PDB entry 4PDC | X-ray diffraction, 1.99 A resolution | chains A and B of the 3 polymer chains in the assembly

== Chain A (and B) ==
Protein: NKG2-D type II integral membrane protein
From: Homo sapiens
Notes: chain B of this document is another copy of the same molecule, construct and numbering; everything in this record applies to it too
Reference sequence: P26718 (NKG2D_HUMAN); residue numbers follow UniProt; this construct covers 93-215
Sequence (123 residues; each row starts with the number of its first residue):
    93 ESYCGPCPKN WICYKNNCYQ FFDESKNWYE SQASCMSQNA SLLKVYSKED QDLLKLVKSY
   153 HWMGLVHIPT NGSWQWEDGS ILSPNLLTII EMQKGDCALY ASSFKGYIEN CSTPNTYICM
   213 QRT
Cystine bridges: Cys96-Cys105, Cys99-Cys110, Cys127-Cys211, Cys189-Cys203
Swiss-Prot annotation at these positions:
  - glycosylation (N-linked (GlcNAc...) asparagine): Asn131, Asn163, Asn202
What the authors report for this chain:
  - specificity-determining residues: Met184
  - conformationally variable residues: Ala193 to Lys197

== Chain A / chain B interface ==
Residue-residue contacts (41):
  Glu93(A) - Pro98(B)
  Glu93(A) - Cys99(B)
  Ser94(A) - Pro98(B)
  Ser94(A) - Cys99(B)  hydrogen bond (backbone-backbone)
  Ser94(A) - Lys101(B)
  Tyr95(A) - Tyr95(B)  hydrophobic
  Tyr95(A) - Cys96(B)
  Tyr95(A) - Gly97(B)
  Tyr95(A) - Pro98(B)
  Cys96(A) - Tyr95(B)
  Cys96(A) - Cys96(B)  hydrogen bond (backbone-backbone)
  Gly97(A) - Tyr95(B)
  Pro98(A) - Ser94(B)
  Pro98(A) - Tyr95(B)
  Cys99(A) - Ser94(B)  hydrogen bond (backbone-backbone)
  Lys101(A) - Ser94(B)
  Asn102(A) - Tyr106(B)
  Trp103(A) - Tyr106(B)
  Ile104(A) - Ile104(B)  hydrophobic
  Ile104(A) - Cys105(B)
  Ile104(A) - Tyr106(B)  hydrophobic
  Ile104(A) - Leu145(B)  hydrophobic
  Cys105(A) - Ile104(B)
  Cys105(A) - Cys105(B)  hydrogen bond (backbone-backbone)
  Tyr106(A) - Asn102(B)
  Tyr106(A) - Ile104(B)  hydrophobic
  Lys107(A) - Asn102(B)
  Gln112(A) - Tyr106(B)
  Phe113(A) - Leu148(B)  hydrophobic
  Leu145(A) - Ile104(B)  hydrophobic
  Leu148(A) - Phe113(B)  hydrophobic
  Leu148(A) - Leu148(B)
  Leu148(A) - Val149(B)
  Leu148(A) - Lys150(B)  hydrogen bond (backbone-backbone)
  Val149(A) - Leu148(B)
  Val149(A) - Lys150(B)
  Lys150(A) - Leu148(B)  hydrogen bond (backbone-backbone)
  Lys150(A) - Lys150(B)
  Lys150(A) - Ser194(B)  hydrogen bond
  His153(A) - Leu148(B)
  Ser194(A) - Lys150(B)
Interface residues without a listed pair, chain A (25 interface residues in all): Asp115, Lys147, Ser151
Interface residues without a listed pair, chain B (24 interface residues in all): Trp103, Lys107, Asn108, Gln112, Lys147, His153, Ser195

== Summary ==
The interface between chain A and chain B involves 25 residues on one side and 24 on the other; the contacts
include 7 hydrogen bonds. Polar contacts include Lys150(A)-Ser194(B), Ser94(A)-Cys99(B) and Cys96(A)-Cys96(B).
The paper reports the specificity determinant Met184(A); conformational variability at Ala193(A).
Both chains are NKG2-D type II integral membrane protein (Homo sapiens). Entry 4PDC (Crystal structure of
Cowpox virus CPXV018 (OMCP) bound to human NKG2D) was determined by X-ray diffraction.
